Entry 3U0Z (X-ray diffraction, 2.90 A resolution); this record covers chain A.

Chain A:
Name: Potassium/sodium hyperpolarization-activated cyclic nucleotide-gated channel 1
Organism: Mus musculus
Notes: fragment: c-terminal domain
Reference sequence: O88704 (HCN1_MOUSE); numbering as in UniProt (aligned over 390-592)
Sequence (210 residues; row label = number of the first residue in the row):
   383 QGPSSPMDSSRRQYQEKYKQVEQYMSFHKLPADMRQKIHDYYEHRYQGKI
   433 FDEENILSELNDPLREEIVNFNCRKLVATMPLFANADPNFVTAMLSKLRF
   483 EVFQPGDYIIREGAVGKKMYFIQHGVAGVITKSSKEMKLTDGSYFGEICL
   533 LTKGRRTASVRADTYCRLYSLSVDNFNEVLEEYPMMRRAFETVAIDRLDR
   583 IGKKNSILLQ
Not modelled in the structure: 383-389, 589-592
Construct notes: expression tag (383-389)
UniProt features mapped onto this chain:
  - binding site (3',5'-cyclic AMP): G528, E529, C531, R538, T539, R579, R582
  - mutagenesis: R538 (R538E: Reduces affinity for cAMP and impairs tetramerization)
Ligand contacts: adenosine-3',5'-cyclic-monophosphate (CMP): I492, V511, M519, L521, F527, G528, E529, I530, C531, R537, R538, T539, A540, V542, R579, R582, I583
What the authors report for this chain:
  - self-association interface (contacts with another copy of this molecule): D444, V497
  - binding site for adenosine-3',5'-cyclic-monophosphate: R538 (citing earlier work)
  - mutagenesis - G510S: unchanged binding to cAMP
  - mutagenesis - G510S, G510S/S515G/S516N, S515G/S516N, M519T: unchanged binding to adenosine-3',5'-cyclic-monophosphate

In short:
Bound to chain A: adenosine-3',5'-cyclic-monophosphate. UniProt lists 7 residues binding 3',5'-cyclic AMP and
one mutagenesis site. From the paper: a binding site for adenosine-3',5'-cyclic-monophosphate at R538; G510S,
G510S/S515G/S516N and S515G/S516N, among others, leave binding to adenosine-3',5'-cyclic-monophosphate
unchanged.
Chain A is Potassium/sodium hyperpolarization-activated cyclic nucleotide-gated channel 1 (Mus musculus); the
structure, Tetramerization dynamics of the C-terminus underlies isoform-specific cAMP-gating in HCN channels,
was determined by X-ray diffraction (same publication as 3U10 and 3U11).
